5YVJ - chains B and C; structure by X-ray diffraction, 2.51 A resolution.

Chain B:
Protein: Genome polyprotein
Source organism: Dengue virus 4
UniProtKB: F8TEL4 (F8TEL4_9FLAV); residues 1-618 here correspond to UniProt positions 1475-2092 (UniProt number = residue number + 1474)
Sequence (618 residues; row label = number of the first residue in the row):
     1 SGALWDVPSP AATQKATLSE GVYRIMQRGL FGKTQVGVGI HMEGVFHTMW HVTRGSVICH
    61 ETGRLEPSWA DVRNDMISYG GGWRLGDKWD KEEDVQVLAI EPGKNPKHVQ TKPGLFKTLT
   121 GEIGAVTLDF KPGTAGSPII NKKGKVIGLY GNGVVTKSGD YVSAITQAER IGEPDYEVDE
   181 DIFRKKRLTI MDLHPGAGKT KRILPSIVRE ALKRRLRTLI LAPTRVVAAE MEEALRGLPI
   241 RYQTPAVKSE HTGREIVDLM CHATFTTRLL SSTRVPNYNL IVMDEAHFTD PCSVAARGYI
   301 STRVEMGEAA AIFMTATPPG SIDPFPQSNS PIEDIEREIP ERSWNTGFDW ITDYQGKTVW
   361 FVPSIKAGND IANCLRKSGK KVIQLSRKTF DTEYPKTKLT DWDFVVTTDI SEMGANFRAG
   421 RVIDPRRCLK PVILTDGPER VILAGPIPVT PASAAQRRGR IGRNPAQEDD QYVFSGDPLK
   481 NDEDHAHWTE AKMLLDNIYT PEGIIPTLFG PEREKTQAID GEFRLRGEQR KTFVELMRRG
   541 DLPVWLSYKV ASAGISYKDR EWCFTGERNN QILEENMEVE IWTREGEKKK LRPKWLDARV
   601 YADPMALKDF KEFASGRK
Disordered / not traced: 1-17, 120-123, 154-161
Sequence notes: engineered mutation Ala-135 (Ser1609 in F8TEL4)

Chain C:
Protein: Genome polyprotein
Source organism: Dengue virus 4
UniProtKB: Q2YHE8 (Q2YHE8_9FLAV); residues 49-95 here correspond to UniProt positions 1393-1439 (UniProt number = residue number + 1344)
Sequence (47 residues; row label = number of the first residue in the row):
    49 ADLSLEKAAN VQWDEMADIT GSSPIIEVKQ DEDGSFSIRD VEETNMI
Disordered / not traced: 64-95

Chain B / chain C interface:
Contacting residue pairs (48; chain B residue first):
  Ser-19(B) / Lys-55(C)  hydrogen bond
  Glu-20(B) / Lys-55(C)  hydrogen bond (backbone-side chain)
  Glu-20(B) / Asn-58(C)
  Gly-21(B) / Ala-57(C)
  Gly-21(B) / Asn-58(C)
  Val-22(B) / Lys-55(C)
  Val-22(B) / Ala-56(C)  hydrogen bond (backbone-backbone)
  Val-22(B) / Ala-57(C)  hydrogen bond (backbone-backbone)
  Tyr-23(B) / Leu-53(C)  hydrophobic
  Tyr-23(B) / Glu-54(C)
  Tyr-23(B) / Lys-55(C)
  Arg-24(B) / Ser-52(C)
  Arg-24(B) / Leu-53(C)
  Arg-24(B) / Glu-54(C)  salt bridge
  Arg-24(B) / Ala-56(C)
  Ile-25(B) / Ser-52(C)
  Met-26(B) / Leu-51(C)
  Met-26(B) / Ser-52(C)  hydrogen bond (backbone-backbone)
  Gln-27(B) / Asp-50(C)
  Gln-27(B) / Leu-51(C)
  Arg-28(B) / Asp-50(C)  hydrogen bond (backbone-backbone)
  Met-42(B) / Val-59(C)  hydrophobic
  Phe-46(B) / Leu-53(C)  hydrophobic
  Thr-53(B) / Leu-51(C)
  Ser-56(B) / Leu-51(C)
  Val-57(B) / Ala-49(C)  hydrophobic
  Val-57(B) / Leu-51(C)
  Ile-58(B) / Leu-51(C)
  Ile-58(B) / Leu-53(C)  hydrophobic
  Cys-59(B) / Leu-51(C)  hydrogen bond (backbone-backbone)
  Cys-59(B) / Ser-52(C)
  Cys-59(B) / Leu-53(C)
  Leu-65(B) / Leu-53(C)  hydrophobic
  Asp-94(B) / Trp-61(C)
  Gln-96(B) / Gln-60(C)
  Gln-96(B) / Trp-61(C)
  Gln-96(B) / Asp-62(C)  hydrogen bond (side chain-backbone)
  Leu-98(B) / Asn-58(C)
  Ile-100(B) / Ala-56(C)  hydrophobic
  His-108(B) / Gln-60(C)
  His-108(B) / Asp-62(C)  salt bridge
  Gln-110(B) / Trp-61(C)
  Ile-140(B) / Val-59(C)  hydrophobic
  Ile-140(B) / Gln-60(C)
  Ile-140(B) / Trp-61(C)
  Asn-141(B) / Trp-61(C)
  Lys-142(B) / Trp-61(C)
  Gly-144(B) / Val-59(C)
Other interface residues (no listed pair), chain B (34 interface residues in all): Leu-18, Ile-40, His-60, Val-95, Pro-106, Val-146

Overview:
34 residues of chain B and 14 residues of chain C are in contact; the contacts include 8 hydrogen bonds and 2
salt bridges. Polar contacts include Arg-24(B)/Glu-54(C), His-108(B)/Asp-62(C) and Ser-19(B)/Lys-55(C).
Here chain B is Genome polyprotein and chain C is Genome polyprotein, both from Dengue virus 4. Entry 5YVJ
(Crystal structure of full length NS2B47-NS3 (gD4NS2BNS3) from Dengue virus 4 in open conformation) was
determined by X-ray diffraction.
